Entry 8TOU (X-ray diffraction, 3.10 A resolution); this record covers chains A and B.

# Chain A
Name: Angiotensin-converting enzyme 2
From: Homo sapiens
UniProtKB: Q9BYF1 (ACE2_HUMAN); residue numbers follow UniProt; this construct covers 18-614
Chain sequence (625 residues; each row starts with the number of its first residue):
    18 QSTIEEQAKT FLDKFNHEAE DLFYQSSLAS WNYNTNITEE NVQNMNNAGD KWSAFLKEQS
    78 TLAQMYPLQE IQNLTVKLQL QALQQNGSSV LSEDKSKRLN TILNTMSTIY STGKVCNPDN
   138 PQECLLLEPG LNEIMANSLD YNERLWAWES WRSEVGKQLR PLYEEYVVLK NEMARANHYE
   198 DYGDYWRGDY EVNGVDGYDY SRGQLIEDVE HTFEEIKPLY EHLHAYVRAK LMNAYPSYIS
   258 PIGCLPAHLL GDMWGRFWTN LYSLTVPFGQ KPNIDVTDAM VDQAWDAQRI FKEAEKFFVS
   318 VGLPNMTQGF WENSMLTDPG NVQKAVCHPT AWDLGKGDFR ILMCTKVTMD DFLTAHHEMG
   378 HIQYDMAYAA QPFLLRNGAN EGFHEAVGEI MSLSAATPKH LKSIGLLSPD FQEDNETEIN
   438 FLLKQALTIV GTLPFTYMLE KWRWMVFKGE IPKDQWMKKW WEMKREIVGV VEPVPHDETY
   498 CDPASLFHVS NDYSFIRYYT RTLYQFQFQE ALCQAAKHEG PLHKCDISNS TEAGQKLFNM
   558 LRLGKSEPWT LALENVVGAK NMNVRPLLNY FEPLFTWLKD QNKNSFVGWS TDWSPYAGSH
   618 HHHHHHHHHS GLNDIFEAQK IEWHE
Cystine bridges: Cys133-Cys141, Cys344-Cys361, Cys530-Cys542
Glycans and other covalent adducts: N-acetylglucosamine (NAG) linked to Asn90, Asn103, Asn322, Asn546
Differences from the reference sequence: expression tag (615-642)
Metal / ion sites: Zn2+: His374, Glu375, His378, Glu402
Curated features (UniProtKB/Swiss-Prot):
  - region (Interaction with SARS-CoV spike glycoprotein): Asp30 to Tyr41, Met82 to Pro84, Lys353 to Arg357
  - active site: Glu375 (Proton acceptor), His505 (Proton donor)
  - binding site (chloride): Arg169, Trp477, Lys481
  - binding site (substrate): Arg273, His345, Pro346, Tyr515
  - binding site (Zn(2+)): His374, His378, Glu402
  - glycosylation (N-linked (GlcNAc...) asparagine): Asn53, Asn90, Asn103, Asn322, Asn432, Asn546
  - mutagenesis: Ser19 (S19P: Increases slightly the interaction with RBD domain of SARS-CoV-2 spike protein), Gln24 to Lys26 (Slightly inhibits interaction with SARS-CoV spike glycoprotein), Gln24 (Q24T: Increases slightly the interaction with RBD domain of SARS-CoV-2 spike protein), Ala25 (A25V: Increases slightly the interaction with RBD domain of SARS-CoV-2 spike protein), Thr27 (T27Y: Increases slightly the interaction with RBD domain of SARS-CoV-2 spike protein. In sACE2.v2.2; increases interaction with RBD domain of SARS-CoV-2 spike protein ...), Leu29 (L29F: Increases slightly the interaction with RBD domain of SARS-CoV-2 spike protein), Lys31 (K31D: Abolishes interaction with SARS-CoV spike glycoprotein; K31Y: Increases slightly the interaction with RBD domain of SARS-CoV-2 spike protein), Asn33 (N33D: Increases slightly the interaction with RBD domain of SARS-CoV-2 spike protein), His34 (H34A: Increases slightly the interaction with RBD domain of SARS-CoV-2 spike protein), Glu37 (E37A: No effect on interaction with SARS-CoV spike glycoprotein), Asp38 (D38A: No effect on interaction with SARS-CoV spike glycoprotein), Leu39 (L39R: Increases slightly the interaction with RBD domain of SARS-CoV-2 spike protein), 48 further mutagenesis entries in UniProt

# Chain B
Name: Cyclic peptide 2
Chain sequence (15 residues; row label = number of the first residue in the row; numbering starts at 0):
     0 XYFQRSVRLP YLRCX
Glycans and other covalent adducts: covalent link ACE_0-Cys13
Modified positions: ACE (acetyl group) at position 0; NH2 (amino group) at position 14

# Interface between chain A and chain B
Pairs across the interface (52; chain A residue first):
  Phe40(A) - Phe2(B)
  Phe40(A) - Gln3(B)
  Phe40(A) - Arg4(B)
  Ser43(A) - Phe2(B)
  Ser47(A) - ACE_0(B)  hydrogen bond (side chain-backbone)
  Ser47(A) - Tyr1(B)
  Ser47(A) - Phe2(B)
  Tyr50(A) - Cys13(B)  hydrophobic
  Asn51(A) - ACE_0(B)  hydrogen bond (side chain-backbone)
  Asn51(A) - Tyr1(B)
  Asn51(A) - Cys13(B)  hydrogen bond
  Met62(A) - ACE_0(B)
  Met62(A) - Phe2(B)
  Met62(A) - Tyr10(B)
  Met62(A) - Cys13(B)  hydrophobic
  Asn63(A) - Tyr10(B)
  Ala65(A) - Phe2(B)
  Gly66(A) - Phe2(B)
  Trp69(A) - Phe2(B)
  Trp69(A) - Gln3(B)  hydrogen bond (side chain-backbone)
  Trp69(A) - Pro9(B)  hydrogen bond (side chain-backbone)
  Ser70(A) - Pro9(B)
  Leu73(A) - Ser5(B)
  Leu73(A) - Pro9(B)  hydrophobic
  Ala99(A) - Val6(B)
  Gln102(A) - Val6(B)
  Gln102(A) - Arg7(B)
  Asn117(A) - Arg12(B)  hydrogen bond
  Leu120(A) - Arg12(B)
  Asn121(A) - Arg12(B)  hydrogen bond
  Ser124(A) - Cys13(B)
  Tyr196(A) - Arg7(B)
  Tyr202(A) - Arg7(B)  hydrogen bond (backbone-side chain)
  Asp206(A) - Arg7(B)
  Val343(A) - NH2_14(B)
  His345(A) - NH2_14(B)
  Thr347(A) - Tyr1(B)
  Asp350(A) - Arg4(B)  salt bridge
  Gly352(A) - Arg4(B)
  Phe390(A) - Arg4(B)
  Leu391(A) - Arg4(B)
  Arg393(A) - Arg4(B)
  Asn394(A) - Arg4(B)  hydrogen bond (side chain-backbone)
  Phe504(A) - Arg12(B)
  Phe504(A) - Cys13(B)
  Phe504(A) - NH2_14(B)
  Asn508(A) - Arg12(B)
  Asn508(A) - Cys13(B)
  Asp509(A) - Leu11(B)
  Tyr510(A) - Tyr1(B)
  Tyr510(A) - Leu11(B)  hydrophobic
  Tyr510(A) - Arg12(B)  hydrogen bond (side chain-backbone)
Other interface residues (no listed pair), chain A (43 interface residues in all): Ser44, Ser77, Leu100, Gly104, Ser105, Trp203, Gly205, Trp349, Leu351

# Summary
43 residues of chain A and 14 residues of chain B are in contact; the contacts include 10 hydrogen bonds and 1
salt bridge. Polar contacts include Asp350(A)-Arg4(B), Ser47(A)-ACE_0(B) and Asn51(A)-ACE_0(B). Covalently
linked N-acetylglucosamine: at Asn90(A), Asn103(A), Asn322(A) and Asn546(A).
Chain A is Angiotensin-converting enzyme 2 (Homo sapiens) and chain B is Cyclic peptide 2; the structure,
ACE2-peptide 2 complex crystal form 3, was determined by X-ray diffraction, deposited together with 8TOQ,
8TOR, 8TOS and 8TOT.
